5GIO - chains A and J of the 10 polymer chains in the assembly; structure by X-ray diffraction, 3.60 A resolution.

[Chain A]
Name: C/D box methylation guide ribonucleoprotein complex aNOP56 subunit
Source organism: Sulfolobus solfataricus
UniProt: A0A0E3MJI1 (A0A0E3MJI1_SULSF); residues 4-380 here correspond to UniProt positions 3-379 (UniProt number = residue number - 1)
Amino-acid sequence (388 residues; row label = number of the first residue in the row):
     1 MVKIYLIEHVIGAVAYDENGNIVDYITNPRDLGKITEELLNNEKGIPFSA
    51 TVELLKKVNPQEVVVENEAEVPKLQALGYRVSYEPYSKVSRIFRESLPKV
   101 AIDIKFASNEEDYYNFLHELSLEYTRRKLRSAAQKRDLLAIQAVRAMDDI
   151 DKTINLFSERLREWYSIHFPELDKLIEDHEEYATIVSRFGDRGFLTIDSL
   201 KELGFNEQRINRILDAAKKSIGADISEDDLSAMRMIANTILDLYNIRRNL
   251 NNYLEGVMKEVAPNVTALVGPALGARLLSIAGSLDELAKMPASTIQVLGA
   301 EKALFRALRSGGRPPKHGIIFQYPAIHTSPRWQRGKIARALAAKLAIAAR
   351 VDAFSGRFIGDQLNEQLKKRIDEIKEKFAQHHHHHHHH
Unresolved in the structure: 1-2, 378-388
Sequence notes: initiating methionine (1); expression tag (2-3, 381-388)

[Chain J]
Molecule: substrate
Sequence (13 nucleotides; row label = number of the first residue in the row; numbers below 1 keep their minus sign (A-2 is residue -2)):
    -2 AGACCAUGAGUGU
Unresolved in the structure: -2 to 0

[Chain A / chain J interface]
Pairs across the interface (10):
  Asp151(A) - U10(J)  sugar contact
  Asn155(A) - U8(J)  hydrogen bond to the sugar
  Asn155(A) - G9(J)  hydrogen bond to the sugar
  Glu159(A) - G7(J)  hydrogen bond to the base
  Glu159(A) - U8(J)  sugar contact
  Glu177(A) - U8(J)  phosphate contact
  His179(A) - U8(J)  hydrogen bond to the sugar
  His179(A) - G9(J)  salt bridge to the phosphate
  Arg276(A) - U10(J)  hydrogen bond to the sugar
  Gln322(A) - U10(J)  hydrogen bond to the base

[Overview]
The interface between chain A and chain J involves 7 residues on one side and 4 on the other; the contacts
include 6 hydrogen bonds and 1 salt bridge. Among the polar pairs are Glu159(A)-G7(J), Gln322(A)-U10(J) and
Asn155(A)-U8(J).
Here chain A is C/D box methylation guide ribonucleoprotein complex aNOP56 subunit (Sulfolobus solfataricus)
and chain J is substrate. Entry 5GIO (Crystal structure of box C/D RNP with 12 nt guide regions and 13 nt
substrates) was determined by X-ray diffraction (same publication as 5GIN and 5GIP).
